9O6S - chains F and G of the 24 polymer chains in the assembly; structure by electron microscopy, 21.00 A resolution (very low resolution: no residue pairs are listed; an interface is given only as per-side residue counts).

# Chain F
Molecule: Prohibitin 1
Source organism: Homo sapiens
UniProt: P35232 (PHB1_HUMAN); residue numbers follow UniProt; this construct covers 1-272
Sequence (272 residues; each row starts with the number of its first residue):
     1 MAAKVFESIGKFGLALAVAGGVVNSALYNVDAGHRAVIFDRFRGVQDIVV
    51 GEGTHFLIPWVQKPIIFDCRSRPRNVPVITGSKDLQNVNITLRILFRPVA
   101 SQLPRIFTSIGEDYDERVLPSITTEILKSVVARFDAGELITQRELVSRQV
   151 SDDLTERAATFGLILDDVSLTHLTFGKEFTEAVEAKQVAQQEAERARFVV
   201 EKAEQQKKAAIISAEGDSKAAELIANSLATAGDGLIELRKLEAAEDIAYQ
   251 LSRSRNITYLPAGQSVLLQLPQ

# Chain G
Molecule: Prohibitin-2
Source organism: Homo sapiens
UniProt: Q99623 (PHB2_HUMAN); residue numbers follow UniProt; this construct covers 1-299
Sequence (299 residues; numbered 1 to 299; the number before each row is that of its first residue):
     1 MAQNLKDLAGRLPAGPRGMGTALKLLLGAGAVAYGVRESVFTVEGGHRAI
    51 FFNRIGGVQQDTILAEGLHFRIPWFQYPIIYDIRARPRKISSPTGSKDLQ
   101 MVNISLRVLSRPNAQELPSMYQRLGLDYEERVLPSIVNEVLKSVVAKFNA
   151 SQLITQRAQVSLLIRRELTERAKDFSLILDDVAITELSFSREYTAAVEAK
   201 QVAQQEAQRAQFLVEKAKQEQRQKIVQAEGEAEAAKMLGEALSKNPGYIK
   251 LRKIRAAQNISKTIATSQNRIYLTADNLVLNLQDESFTRGSDSLIKGKK

# Interface between chain F and chain G
At this resolution (21 A) residue pairs are not listed: 40 residues of chain F and 41 of chain G lie at the interface.

# In short
40 residues of chain F and 41 residues of chain G are in contact.
Here chain F is Prohibitin 1 and chain G is Prohibitin-2, both from Homo sapiens. Entry 9O6S (Structure of the
human prohibitin complex in the closed state) was determined by electron microscopy, deposited together with
9O6T.
